7OXN - chains K and A of the 3 polymer chains in the assembly; structure by X-ray diffraction, 2.50 A resolution.

# Chain K
Molecule: TAP01 family antibody light chain
Organism: Homo sapiens
Notes: antibody fragment or engineered binder
Chain sequence (214 residues; row label = number of the first residue in the row):
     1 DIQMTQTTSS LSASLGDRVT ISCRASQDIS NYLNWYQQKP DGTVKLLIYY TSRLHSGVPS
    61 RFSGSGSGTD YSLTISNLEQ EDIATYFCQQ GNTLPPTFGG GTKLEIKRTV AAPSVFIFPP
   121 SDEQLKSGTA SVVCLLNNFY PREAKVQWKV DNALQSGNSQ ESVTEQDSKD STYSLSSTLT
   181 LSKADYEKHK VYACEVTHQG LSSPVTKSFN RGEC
Unresolved in the structure: 214
Disulfide bonds: C23-C88, C134-C194
Ion coordination: Zn2+: D185, H189 (shared with E11(A), H14(A) of chain A)

# Chain A
Molecule: Amyloid-beta precursor protein
UniProtKB: P05067 (A4_HUMAN); residues 1-14 here correspond to UniProt positions 672-685 (UniProt number = residue number + 671)
Chain sequence (14 residues; numbered 1 to 14; the number before each row is that of its first residue):
     1 DACFRHDSGY ECHH
Covalent attachments: covalent link C3-C12
Modified residues: C3 (S-methylcysteine; SMC)
Differences from the reference sequence: engineered mutation C3 (Glu674 in P05067), C12 (Val683 in P05067)
Ion coordination: Zn2+: E11, H14 (shared with D185(K), H189(K) of chain K)

# Chain K / chain A interface
Contacting residue pairs - 18 pairs, chain K then chain A:
  S30(K) - D1(A)
  Y32(K) - D1(A)  hydrogen bond
  Y32(K) - A2(A)
  Y32(K) - C3(A)
  N34(K) - H6(A)
  Q89(K) - H6(A)  hydrogen bond
  Q90(K) - F4(A)
  G91(K) - C3(A)
  G91(K) - F4(A)  hydrogen bond (backbone-backbone)
  G91(K) - H6(A)
  N92(K) - A2(A)
  N92(K) - C3(A)  hydrogen bond (backbone-backbone)
  N92(K) - F4(A)
  T93(K) - F4(A)
  T93(K) - H14(A)  hydrogen bond (side chain-backbone)
  L94(K) - F4(A)  hydrophobic
  L94(K) - E11(A)
  P96(K) - F4(A)  hydrophobic

# Summary
10 residues of chain K face 7 of chain A across their interface, with 5 hydrogen bonds. Polar pairs include
Y32(K)-D1(A), Q89(K)-H6(A) and T93(K)-H14(A). E11(A), H14(A), D185(K) and H189(K) form the Zn2+ site.
Chain K is TAP01 family antibody light chain (Homo sapiens) and chain A is Amyloid-beta precursor protein; the
structure, Crystal Structure of TAP01 in complex with cyclised amyloid beta peptide, was determined by X-ray
diffraction, deposited together with 7OW1.
